8FB8 - chains H and L of the 3 polymer chains in the assembly; structure by X-ray diffraction, 1.69 A resolution.

Chain H:
Name: Ky15.10-YK Antibody, heavy chain
Source organism: Mus musculus
Notes: antibody fragment or engineered binder
Chain sequence (228 residues; numbered 1 to 216 plus 12 insertion-coded residues; the number before each row is that of its first residue; a row labelled like 82A-82C holds insertion residues (82A, then the next letters in order)):
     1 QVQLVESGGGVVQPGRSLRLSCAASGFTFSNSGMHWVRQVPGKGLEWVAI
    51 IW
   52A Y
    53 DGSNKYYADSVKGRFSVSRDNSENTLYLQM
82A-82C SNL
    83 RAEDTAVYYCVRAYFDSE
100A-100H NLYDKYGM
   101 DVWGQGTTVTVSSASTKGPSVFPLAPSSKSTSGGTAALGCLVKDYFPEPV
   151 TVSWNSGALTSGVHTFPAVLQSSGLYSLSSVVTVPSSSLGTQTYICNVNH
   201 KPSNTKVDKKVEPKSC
Not modelled in the structure: 130-131, 214-216
Cystine bridges: Cys22-Cys92, Cys140-Cys196

Chain L:
Name: Ky15.10-YK Antibody, light chain
Source organism: Mus musculus
Notes: antibody fragment or engineered binder
Chain sequence (213 residues; row label = number of the first residue in the row; note: 1 number in that range is skipped by the numbering (no residue carries it; nothing is unmodelled there)):
     1 DIQMTQSPSTLSASVGDRVTITCRASQSISRWLAWFQKKPGKAPKLLIYT
    51 ASNLESGVPSRFSGSGSGTEFTLTISSLQPDDFATYYCQQYYNY
    96 WTFGQGTKVEVKRTVAAPSVFIFPPSDEQLKSGTASVVCLLNNFYPREAK
   146 VQWKVDNALQSGNSQESVTEQDSKDSTYSLSSTLTLSKADYEKHKVYACE
   196 VTHQGLSSPVTKSFNRGEC
Not modelled in the structure: 214
Cystine bridges: Cys23-Cys88, Cys134-Cys194

How chain H and chain L interact:
Contacting residue pairs (73; chain H residue first):
  His35(H) - Trp96(L)
  Leu45(H) - Phe98(L)
  Trp47(H) - Tyr94(L)  hydrophobic
  Trp47(H) - Trp96(L)
  Ile50(H) - Trp96(L)  hydrophobic
  Tyr91(H) - Lys38(L)
  Tyr96(H) - Leu46(L)  hydrophobic
  Tyr96(H) - Tyr49(L)
  Tyr96(H) - Glu55(L)  hydrogen bond
  Tyr100C(H) - Arg31(L)
  Tyr100C(H) - Trp32(L)  hydrophobic
  Tyr100C(H) - Thr50(L)
  Tyr100C(H) - Asn53(L)  hydrogen bond
  Asp100D(H) - Trp32(L)
  Lys100E(H) - Trp32(L)
  Lys100E(H) - Tyr49(L)
  Lys100E(H) - Tyr91(L)
  Lys100E(H) - Tyr92(L)
  Tyr100F(H) - Tyr49(L)
  Tyr100F(H) - Tyr91(L)
  Tyr100F(H) - Trp96(L)  hydrogen bond (backbone-side chain)
  Gly100G(H) - Tyr49(L)  hydrogen bond (backbone-side chain)
  Gly100G(H) - Tyr91(L)
  Gly100G(H) - Trp96(L)
  Met100H(H) - Phe36(L)
  Met100H(H) - Leu46(L)
  Met100H(H) - Gln89(L)  hydrogen bond
  Met100H(H) - Trp96(L)  hydrophobic
  Asp101(H) - Phe36(L)
  Asp101(H) - Leu46(L)
  Trp103(H) - Phe36(L)
  Trp103(H) - Ala43(L)
  Trp103(H) - Pro44(L)
  Trp103(H) - Phe98(L)  hydrophobic
  Gly104(H) - Ala43(L)
  Gln105(H) - Lys42(L)
  Gln105(H) - Ala43(L)  hydrogen bond (side chain-backbone)
  Val121(H) - Glu123(L)
  Phe122(H) - Ser121(L)
  Phe122(H) - Glu123(L)
  Phe122(H) - Gln124(L)
  Pro123(H) - Ser121(L)
  Leu124(H) - Phe118(L)
  Leu124(H) - Val133(L)  hydrophobic
  Ala125(H) - Phe118(L)
  Lys129(H) - Phe116(L)
  Lys129(H) - Ile117(L)  hydrogen bond (backbone-backbone)
  Ser132(H) - Phe116(L)
  Ala137(H) - Phe116(L)  hydrophobic
  Ala137(H) - Phe118(L)
  Ala137(H) - Leu135(L)  hydrophobic
  Leu141(H) - Ser131(L)
  Lys143(H) - Gln124(L)
  Lys143(H) - Ser131(L)
  His164(H) - Asn137(L)  hydrogen bond
  His164(H) - Asn138(L)  hydrogen bond
  His164(H) - Ser174(L)  hydrogen bond
  Phe166(H) - Leu135(L)  hydrophobic
  Phe166(H) - Ser162(L)
  Phe166(H) - Thr164(L)
  Phe166(H) - Ser174(L)
  Phe166(H) - Leu175(L)
  Phe166(H) - Ser176(L)
  Pro167(H) - Ser162(L)  hydrogen bond (backbone-side chain)
  Pro167(H) - Val163(L)
  Val169(H) - Gln160(L)
  Val169(H) - Glu161(L)
  Leu170(H) - Gln160(L)  hydrogen bond (backbone-side chain)
  Gln171(H) - Gln160(L)
  Ser179(H) - Ser176(L)  hydrogen bond
  Val181(H) - Leu135(L)  hydrophobic
  Thr183(H) - Asn137(L)
  Lys209(H) - Glu123(L)  salt bridge
Also at the interface, not in a pair above, chain H (44 interface residues in all): Val37, Gln39, Glu46, Tyr58, Thr135, Ala136, Leu138, Thr165
Also at the interface, not in a pair above, chain L (44 interface residues in all): Gly41, Tyr87, Val115, Thr129, Thr180, Lys207, Ser208
From the paper, about this interface:
  - residue pairs: Trp32(L)-Lys100E(H)

In short:
Chain H and chain L each contribute 44 residues to their interface; the contacts include 13 hydrogen bonds and
1 salt bridge. Among the polar pairs are Lys209(H)-Glu123(L), Tyr96(H)-Glu55(L) and Gly100G(H)-Tyr49(L). The
authors report a contact between Trp32(L) and Lys100E(H).
Chain H is Ky15.10-YK Antibody, heavy chain and chain L is Ky15.10-YK Antibody, light chain, both from Mus
musculus; the structure, Crystal structure of Ky15.10-Y100EK Fab in complex with circumsporozoite protein KQPA
peptide, was determined by X-ray diffraction (same publication as 8F95, 8F9E, 8F9F, 8F9S, 8F9T, 8F9U and 11
further entries).
